5VLH - chains A and Z of the 3 polymer chains in the assembly; structure by X-ray diffraction, 2.86 A resolution.

[Chain A]
Protein: Proprotein convertase subtilisin/kexin type 9
From: Homo sapiens
Notes: EC 3.4.21.-
UniProt: Q8NBP7 (PCSK9_HUMAN); numbering as in UniProt (aligned over 1-452)
Chain sequence (460 residues; numbered 1 to 460; the number before each row is that of its first residue):
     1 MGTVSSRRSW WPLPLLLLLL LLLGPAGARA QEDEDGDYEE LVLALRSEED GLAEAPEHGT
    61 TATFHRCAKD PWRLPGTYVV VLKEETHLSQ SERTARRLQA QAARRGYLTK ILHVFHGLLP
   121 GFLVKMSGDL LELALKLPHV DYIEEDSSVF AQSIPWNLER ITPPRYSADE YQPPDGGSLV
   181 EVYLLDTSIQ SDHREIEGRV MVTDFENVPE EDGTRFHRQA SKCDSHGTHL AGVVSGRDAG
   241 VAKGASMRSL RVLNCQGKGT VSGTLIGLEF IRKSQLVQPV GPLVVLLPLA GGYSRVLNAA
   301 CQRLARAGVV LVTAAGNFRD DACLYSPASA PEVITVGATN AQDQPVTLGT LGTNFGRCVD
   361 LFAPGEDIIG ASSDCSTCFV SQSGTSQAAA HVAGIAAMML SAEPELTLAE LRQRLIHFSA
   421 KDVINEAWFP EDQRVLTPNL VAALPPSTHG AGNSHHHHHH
Disordered / not traced: 1-60, 153-175, 213-220, 447-460
Sequence notes: engineered mutation Ser167 (Arg in Q8NBP7); expression tag (453-460)
Cystine bridges: Cys223-Cys255, Cys323-Cys358, Cys375-Cys378
Ion coordination: Ca2+: Pro331, Val333, Asp360

[Chain Z]
Protein: Ace-thr-val-phe-thr-ser-trp-glu-glu-tyr-leu-asp-trp-val-NH2
Chain sequence (15 residues; each row starts with the number of its first residue; numbering starts at 0):
     0 XTVFTSWEEY LDWVX
Modified positions: ACE (acetyl group) at position 0; NH2 (amino group) at position 14

[How chain A and chain Z interact]
Residue-residue contacts (15; chain A residue first):
  Asp238(A) - Trp6(Z)
  Ala239(A) - Trp6(Z)  hydrophobic
  Ile369(A) - Tyr9(Z)
  Ser372(A) - Val2(Z)
  Asp374(A) - Val2(Z)
  Thr377(A) - Thr4(Z)  hydrogen bond (side chain-backbone)
  Thr377(A) - Ser5(Z)
  Cys378(A) - Val2(Z)  hydrophobic
  Cys378(A) - Phe3(Z)
  Cys378(A) - Thr4(Z)
  Phe379(A) - Val2(Z)
  Phe379(A) - Phe3(Z)  hydrogen bond (backbone-backbone)
  Phe379(A) - Trp6(Z)  hydrophobic
  Val380(A) - Thr1(Z)
  Val380(A) - Val2(Z)  hydrophobic
Other interface residues (no listed pair), chain A (10 interface residues in all): Cys375
Other interface residues (no listed pair), chain Z (8 interface residues in all): ACE_0

[In short]
Chain A and chain Z form an interface of 10 and 8 residues respectively, with 2 hydrogen bonds. Among the
polar pairs are Thr377(A)-Thr4(Z) and Phe379(A)-Phe3(Z). The Ca2+ site is built by Pro331(A), Val333(A) and
Asp360(A).
Chain A is Proprotein convertase subtilisin/kexin type 9 (Homo sapiens) and chain Z is
Ace-thr-val-phe-thr-ser-trp-glu-glu-tyr-leu-asp-trp-val-NH2; the structure, Short PCSK9 delta-P' complex with
peptide Pep1, was determined by X-ray diffraction together with 5VLA, 5VLK and 5VLL from the same study.
